Entry 7XBU (X-ray diffraction, 2.35 A resolution); this record covers chain A.

[Chain A]
Protein: CmnG
Source organism: Saccharothrix mutabilis subsp. capreolus
Reference sequence: A6YEH8 (A6YEH8_STRMP); residues 1-513 here = UniProt positions 1-513
Chain sequence (513 residues; numbered 1 to 513; the number before each row is that of its first residue):
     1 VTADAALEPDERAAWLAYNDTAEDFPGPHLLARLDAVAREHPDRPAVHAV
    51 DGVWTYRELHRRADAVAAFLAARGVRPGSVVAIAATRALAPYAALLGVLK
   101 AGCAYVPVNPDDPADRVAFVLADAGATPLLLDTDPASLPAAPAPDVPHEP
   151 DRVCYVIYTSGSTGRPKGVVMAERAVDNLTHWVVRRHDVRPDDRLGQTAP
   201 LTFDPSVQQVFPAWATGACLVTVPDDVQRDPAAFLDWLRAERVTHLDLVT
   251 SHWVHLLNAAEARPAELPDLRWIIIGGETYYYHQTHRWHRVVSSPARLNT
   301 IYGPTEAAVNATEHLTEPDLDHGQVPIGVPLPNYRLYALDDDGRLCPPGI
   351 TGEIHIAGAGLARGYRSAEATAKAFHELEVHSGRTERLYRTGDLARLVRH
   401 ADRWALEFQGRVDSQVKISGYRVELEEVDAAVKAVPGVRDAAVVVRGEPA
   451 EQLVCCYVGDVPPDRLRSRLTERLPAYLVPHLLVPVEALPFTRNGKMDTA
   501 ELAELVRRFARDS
Not modelled in the structure: 447-452, 490-513
Construct notes: conflict Val1 (Met in A6YEH8)
Residues lining bound ligands: capreomycidine (MYN; (2S)-amino[(4R)-2-amino-1,4,5,6-tetrahydropyrimidin-4-yl]ethanoic acid): Phe203, Asp204, Pro205, Gln208, Val249, Gly276, Gly277, Ile301, Gly303, Pro304, Thr305, Val309, Asn310, Lys417, Gly420

[Summary]
Ligands of chain A: capreomycidine.
Chain A is CmnG (Saccharothrix mutabilis subsp. capreolus); the structure, Crystal structure of the
adenylation domain of CmnG in complex with capreomycidine, was determined by X-ray diffraction together with
7XBS, 7XBT and 7XBV from the same study.
